PDB entry 6ADM | electron microscopy, 2.84 A resolution | chains B and D of the 5 polymer chains in the assembly

# Chain B
Protein: VP2
Organism: Seneca valley virus
UniProt: A0A1U9IRU2 (A0A1U9IRU2_9PICO); residues 12-278 here correspond to UniProt positions 162-428 (UniProt number = residue number + 150)
Amino-acid sequence (267 residues; row label = number of the first residue in the row):
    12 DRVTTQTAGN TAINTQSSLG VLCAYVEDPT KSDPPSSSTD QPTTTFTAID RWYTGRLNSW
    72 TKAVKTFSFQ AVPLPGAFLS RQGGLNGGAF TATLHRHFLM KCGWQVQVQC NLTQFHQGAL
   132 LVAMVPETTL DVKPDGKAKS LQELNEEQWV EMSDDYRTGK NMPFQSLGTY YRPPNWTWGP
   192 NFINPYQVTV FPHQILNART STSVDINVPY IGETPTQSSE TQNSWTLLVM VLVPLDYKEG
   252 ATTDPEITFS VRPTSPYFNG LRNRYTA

# Chain D
Protein: VP4
Organism: Seneca valley virus
UniProt: A0A1U9IRU2 (A0A1U9IRU2_9PICO); the author numbering skips numbers that UniProt does not, so the offset changes along the chain: 14-38 = UniProt 93-117; 40-72 = UniProt 118-150
Amino-acid sequence (58 residues; row label = number of the first residue in the row; note: 1 number in that range is skipped by the numbering (no residue carries it; nothing is unmodelled there)):
    14 RGNNGNMTFN YYANTYQNSV DFSTS
    40 SSASGAGPGN SRGGLAGLLT NFSGILNPLG YLK
Unresolved in the structure: 40-62

# Chain B / chain D interface
Pairs across the interface (14; chain B residue first):
  Leu30(B) with Leu71(D)
  Gly31(B) with Leu71(D); Lys72(D)
  Val32(B) with Tyr70(D); Leu71(D); Lys72(D), hydrogen bond (backbone-backbone)
  Leu33(B) with Tyr70(D)
  Cys34(B) with Gly69(D); Tyr70(D), hydrogen bond (backbone-backbone); Lys72(D)
  Tyr36(B) with Leu68(D), hydrogen bond (backbone-backbone)
  Val37(B) with Tyr70(D)
  Glu38(B) with Tyr70(D); Lys72(D)
Interface residues without a listed pair, chain B (11 interface residues in all): Ala35, Ser47, Gln205
Interface residues without a listed pair, chain D (6 interface residues in all): Thr37

# Overview
The interface between chain B and chain D involves 11 residues on one side and 6 on the other, with 3 hydrogen
bonds. Main-chain hydrogen bonds include Val32(B)-Lys72(D), Cys34(B)-Tyr70(D) and Tyr36(B)-Leu68(D).
Here chain B is VP2 and chain D is VP4, both from Seneca valley virus. Entry 6ADM (Anthrax Toxin Receptor
1-bound full particles of Seneca Valley Virus in acidic conditions) was determined by electron microscopy
(same publication as 6ADL, 6ADR, 6ADS and 6ADT).
